PDB entry 9IC3 | electron microscopy, 2.96 A resolution | chains B and C of the 5 polymer chains in the assembly

== Chain B (and C) ==
Name: DNA polymerase subunit gamma-2
Organism: Mus musculus
Notes: chain C of this document is another copy of the same molecule, construct and numbering; everything in this record applies to it too
UniProtKB: Q9QZM2 (DPOG2_MOUSE); residues 17-459 here = UniProt positions 17-459
Amino-acid sequence (450 residues; numbered 16 to 465; the number before each row is that of its first residue):
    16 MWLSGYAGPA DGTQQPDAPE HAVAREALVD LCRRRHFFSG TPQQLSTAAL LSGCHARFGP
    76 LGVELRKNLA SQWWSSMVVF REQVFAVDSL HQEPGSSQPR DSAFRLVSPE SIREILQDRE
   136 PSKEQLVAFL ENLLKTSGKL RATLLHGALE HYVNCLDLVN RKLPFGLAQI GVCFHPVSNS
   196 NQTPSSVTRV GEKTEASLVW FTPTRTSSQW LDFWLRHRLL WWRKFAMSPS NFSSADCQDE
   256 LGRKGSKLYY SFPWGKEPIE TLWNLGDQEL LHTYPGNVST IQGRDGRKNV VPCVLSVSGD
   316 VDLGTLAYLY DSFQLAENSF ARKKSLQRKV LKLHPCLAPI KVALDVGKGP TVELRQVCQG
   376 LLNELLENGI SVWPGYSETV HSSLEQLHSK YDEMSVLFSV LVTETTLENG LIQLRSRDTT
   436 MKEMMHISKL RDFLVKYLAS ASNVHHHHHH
Unresolved in the structure: 16-40, 111-115, 128-144, 170-175, 193-202, 297-303, 331-341, 459-465 (chain C: 16-41, 55-71, 127-144, 193-203, 297-299, 329-344, 364-365, 396-397, 458-465)
Construct notes: initiating methionine (16); expression tag (460-465)

== Interface between chain B and chain C ==
Pairs across the interface - 54 pairs, chain B then chain C:
  His51(B) with Asn169(C)
  Cys69(B) with Leu105(C)
  His70(B) with Leu105(C)
  Ala71(B) with Asp103(C)
  Pro75(B) with Leu173(C), hydrophobic
  Val78(B) with Asp103(C)
  Arg81(B) with Asp103(C), salt bridge
  Val94(B) with Leu381(C)
  Phe95(B) with Leu381(C)
  Glu97(B) with Pro389(C)
  Asp103(B) with Phe73(C); Val78(C)
  Leu105(B) with Glu207(C)
  His106(B) with His106(C); Val187(C); Glu207(C), salt bridge
  Gln107(B) with Val205(C), hydrogen bond (side chain-backbone); Glu207(C)
  Ala118(B) with Pro124(C)
  Phe119(B) with Val122(C)
  Arg120(B) with Arg120(C); Leu121(C); Val122(C), hydrogen bond (backbone-backbone)
  Leu121(B) with Arg120(C); Leu121(C), hydrophobic; Leu155(C), hydrophobic; Val205(C), hydrophobic
  Val122(B) with Phe119(C); Arg120(C), hydrogen bond (backbone-backbone); Val122(C), hydrophobic
  Ser123(B) with Phe119(C)
  Pro124(B) with Asp116(C); Ala118(C); Leu149(C), hydrophobic
  Glu125(B) with Ser117(C)
  Ile127(B) with Leu145(C); Leu148(C), hydrophobic
  Leu145(B) with Leu145(C), hydrophobic
  Leu148(B) with Leu145(C), hydrophobic; Leu148(C), hydrophobic
  Leu155(B) with Leu121(C), hydrophobic
  Val187(B) with His106(C)
  Thr203(B) with Ser123(C), hydrogen bond
  Val205(B) with Leu121(C), hydrophobic
  Glu207(B) with His106(C), salt bridge; Gln107(C)
  Leu377(B) with Glu97(C)
  Leu381(B) with Val94(C), hydrophobic; Phe95(C), hydrophobic
  Pro389(B) with Glu97(C)
  Tyr391(B) with Glu97(C)
  Thr394(B) with Lys177(C)
  Val395(B) with Asn175(C)
  Asn458(B) with Glu382(C)
Other interface residues (no listed pair), chain B (48 interface residues in all): Ser54, Phe73, Trp89, Asp116, Ser117, Leu149, Lys177, Phe189, Trp388, Ser392, Glu393
Other interface residues (no listed pair), chain C (44 interface residues in all): Glu79, Ala101, Ser104, Glu125, His166, Cys170, Phe189, Arg204, Leu377, Tyr391, Ser392, Thr394

== In short ==
48 residues of chain B face 44 of chain C across their interface, with 4 hydrogen bonds and 3 salt bridges.
Among the polar pairs are Arg81(B)-Asp103(C), His106(B)-Glu207(C) and Gln107(B)-Val205(C).
Chain B and chain C are both DNA polymerase subunit gamma-2 (Mus musculus); the structure, Chimeric
mitochondrial DNA polymerase gamma ternary complex (hAmB) in mouse-like error-editing conformer (composite),
was determined by electron microscopy together with 9G74, 9G75, 9G77, 9IBX, 9IBZ, 9IC0 and 9IC1 from the same
study.
